2D1S - chain A; structure by X-ray diffraction, 1.30 A resolution.

[Chain A]
Molecule: Luciferin 4-monooxygenase
Organism: Luciola cruciata
Notes: EC 1.13.12.7
UniProtKB: P13129 (LUCI_LUCCR); numbering as in UniProt (aligned over 1-548)
Chain sequence (548 residues; row label = number of the first residue in the row):
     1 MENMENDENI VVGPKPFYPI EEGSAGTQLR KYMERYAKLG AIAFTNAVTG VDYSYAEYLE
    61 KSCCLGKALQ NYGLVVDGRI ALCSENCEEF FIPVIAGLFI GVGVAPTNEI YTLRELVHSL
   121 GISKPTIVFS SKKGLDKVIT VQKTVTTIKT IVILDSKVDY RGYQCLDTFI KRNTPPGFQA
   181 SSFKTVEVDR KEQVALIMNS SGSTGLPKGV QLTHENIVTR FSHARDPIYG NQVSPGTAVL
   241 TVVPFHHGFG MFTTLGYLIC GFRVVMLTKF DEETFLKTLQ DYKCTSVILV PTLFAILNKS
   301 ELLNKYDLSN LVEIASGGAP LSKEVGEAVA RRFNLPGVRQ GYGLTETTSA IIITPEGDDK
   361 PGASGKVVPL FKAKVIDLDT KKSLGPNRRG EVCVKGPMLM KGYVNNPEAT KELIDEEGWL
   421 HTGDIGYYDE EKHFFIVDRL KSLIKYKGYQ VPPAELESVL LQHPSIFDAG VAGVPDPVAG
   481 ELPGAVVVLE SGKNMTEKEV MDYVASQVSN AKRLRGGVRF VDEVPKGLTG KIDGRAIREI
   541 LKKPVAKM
Unresolved in the structure: 1-6, 546-548
Modified residues: C64 (s-hydroxycysteine; CSO)
Differences from the reference sequence: modified residue (64); engineered mutation I217 (Thr in P13129)
UniProt features mapped onto this chain:
  - motif: A546 to M548 (Microbody targeting signal)

[In short]
Chain A is Luciferin 4-monooxygenase (Luciola cruciata); the structure, Crystal structure of the thermostable
Japanese Firefly Luciferase complexed with High-energy intermediate analogue, was determined by X-ray
diffraction, deposited together with 2D1Q, 2D1R and 2D1T.
